7DL2 - chains D and E of the 6 polymer chains in the assembly; structure by electron microscopy, 4.40 A resolution (low resolution: residue-level contacts below are approximate; hydrogen-bond / salt-bridge calls are withheld).

Chain D:
Protein: Hamartin
From: Homo sapiens
Reference sequence: Q92574 (TSC1_HUMAN); residues 1-1164 here = UniProt positions 1-1164
Sequence (1164 residues; row label = number of the first residue in the row):
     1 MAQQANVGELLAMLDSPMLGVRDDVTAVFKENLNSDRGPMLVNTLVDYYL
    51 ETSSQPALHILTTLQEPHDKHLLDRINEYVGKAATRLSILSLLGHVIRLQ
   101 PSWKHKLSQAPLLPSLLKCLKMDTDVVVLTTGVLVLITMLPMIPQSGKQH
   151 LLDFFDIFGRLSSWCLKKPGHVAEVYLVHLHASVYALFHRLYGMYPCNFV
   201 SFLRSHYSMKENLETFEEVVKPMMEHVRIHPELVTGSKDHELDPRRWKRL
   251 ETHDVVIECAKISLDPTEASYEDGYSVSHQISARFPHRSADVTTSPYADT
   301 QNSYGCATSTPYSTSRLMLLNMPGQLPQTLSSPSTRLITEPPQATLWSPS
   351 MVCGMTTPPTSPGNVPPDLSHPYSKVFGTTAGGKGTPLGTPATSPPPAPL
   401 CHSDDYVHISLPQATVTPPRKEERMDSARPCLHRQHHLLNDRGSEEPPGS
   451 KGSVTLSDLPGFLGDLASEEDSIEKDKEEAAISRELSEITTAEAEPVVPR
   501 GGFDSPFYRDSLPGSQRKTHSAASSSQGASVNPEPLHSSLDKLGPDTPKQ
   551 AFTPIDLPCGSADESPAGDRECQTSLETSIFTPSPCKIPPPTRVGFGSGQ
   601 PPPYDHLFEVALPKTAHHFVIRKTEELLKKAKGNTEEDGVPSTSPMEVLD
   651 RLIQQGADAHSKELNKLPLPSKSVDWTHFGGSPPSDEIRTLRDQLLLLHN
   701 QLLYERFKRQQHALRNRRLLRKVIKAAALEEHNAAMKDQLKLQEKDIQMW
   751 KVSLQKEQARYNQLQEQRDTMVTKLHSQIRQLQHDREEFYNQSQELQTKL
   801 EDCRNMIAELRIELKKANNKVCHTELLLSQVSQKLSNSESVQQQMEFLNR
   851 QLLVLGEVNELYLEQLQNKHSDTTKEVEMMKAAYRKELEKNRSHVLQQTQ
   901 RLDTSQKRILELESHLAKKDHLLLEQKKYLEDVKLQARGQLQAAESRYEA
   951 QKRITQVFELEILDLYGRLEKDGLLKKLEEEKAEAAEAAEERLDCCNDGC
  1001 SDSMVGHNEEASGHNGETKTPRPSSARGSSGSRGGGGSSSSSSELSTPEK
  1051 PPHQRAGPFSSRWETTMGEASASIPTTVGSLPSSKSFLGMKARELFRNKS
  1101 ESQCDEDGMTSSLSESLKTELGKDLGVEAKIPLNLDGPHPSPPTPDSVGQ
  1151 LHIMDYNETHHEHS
Not modelled in the structure: 1-745, 972-1164
Swiss-Prot annotation at these positions:
  - modified residue (Phosphoserine): S487, S505, S511, S521, S598, S1100
  - cross-link: K30 (Glycyl lysine isopeptide (Lys-Gly) (interchain with G-Cter in ubiquitin))
  - natural variant: R22 (R22W: In FCORD2), E51 (E51D: In TSC1; uncertain significance), L61 (L61R: In TSC1; uncertain significance), H68 (H68R: In a bladder tumor), L72 (L72P: In TSC1), L117 (L117P: In TSC1), V126 (V126I: In TSC1; uncertain significance), V128 (deletion: In TSC1), G132 (G132D: In TSC1; uncertain significance), V133 (V133I: In TSC1; uncertain significance), F158 (F158C: In a bladder tumor; F158S: Found in a patient suspected of having tuberous sclerosis; uncertain significance), C165 to S1164 (deletion: In TSC1), 33 further natural variant entries in UniProt
  - mutagenesis: K30 (K30R: Severe reduction of PELI1-induced ubiquitination), K632 (K632R: Moderate reduction of PELI1-induced ubiquitination), L941 (L941A: Abolished interaction with TBC1D7; when associated with 965-A--A-969), I954 to I962 (Reduced interaction with TBC1D7 without affecting interaction with TSC2), I954 (I954A: Abolished interaction with TBC1D7), F958 (F958A: Abolished interaction with TBC1D7), I962 (I962A: Abolished interaction with TBC1D7), L965 to L969 (Slightly reduced interaction with TBC1D7 without affecting interaction with TSC2)

Chain E:
Protein: TBC1 domain family member 7
From: Homo sapiens
Reference sequence: Q9P0N9 (TBCD7_HUMAN); numbering as in UniProt (aligned over 21-287)
Sequence (267 residues; row label = number of the first residue in the row):
    21 GVEEKKSLEILLKDDRLDTEKLCTFSQRFPLPSMYRALVWKVLLGILPPH
    71 HESHAKVMMYRKEQYLDVLHALKVVRFVSDATPQAEVYLRMYQLESGKLP
   121 RSPSFPLEPDDEVFLAIAKAMEEMVEDSVDCYWITRRFVNQLNTKYRDSL
   171 PQLPKAFEQYLNLEDGRLLTHLRMCSAAPKLPYDLWFKRCFAGCLPESSL
   221 QRVWDKVVSGSCKILVFVAVEILLTFKIKVMALNSAEKITKFLENIPQDS
   271 SDAIVSKAIDLWHKHCG
Swiss-Prot annotation at these positions:
  - mutagenesis: R81 to Q84 (Abolished formation of the TSC-TBC complex; when associated with A-121. Abolished interaction with TSC1 and TSC2; when associated with 94-A-A-95), V94 to V95 (Abolished interaction with TSC1. Abolished interaction with TSC1 and TSC2; when associated with A-81--A-84), R96 (R96A: Decreased interaction with TSC1), L114 (L114A: Abolished interaction with TSC1), R121 (R121A: Abolished formation of the TSC-TBC complex; when associated with 81-A--A-84)

Chain D / chain E interface:
Contacting residue pairs (22):
  D932(D) - H70(E)
  Q936(D) - H70(E)
  Q936(D) - E72(E)
  A943(D) - V77(E)
  A944(D) - Y80(E)
  S946(D) - W153(E)
  R947(D) - M79(E)
  R947(D) - Y80(E)
  R947(D) - E83(E)
  R953(D) - L114(E)
  R953(D) - E115(E)
  R953(D) - G117(E)
  I954(D) - D87(E)
  I954(D) - V88(E)
  I954(D) - A91(E)
  V957(D) - L114(E)
  V957(D) - L119(E)
  F958(D) - A91(E)
  L960(D) - R121(E)
  E961(D) - V95(E)
  E961(D) - R121(E)
  D964(D) - R121(E)
Also at the interface, not in a pair above, chain D (16 interface residues in all): L935, Q940, A950
Also at the interface, not in a pair above, chain E (23 interface residues in all): R36, P69, S73, K76, Q84, V94, S116
Interface features reported in the paper:
  - interface residues, chain D: A937(D)

Overview:
The interface between chain D and chain E involves 16 residues on one side and 23 on the other. From UniProt:
17 mutagenesis sites on chain D; 9 mutagenesis sites on chain E. The paper reports the interface residue
A937(D).
Chain D is Hamartin and chain E is TBC1 domain family member 7, both from Homo sapiens; the structure, Cryo-EM
structure of human TSC complex, was determined by electron microscopy.
